Entry 8C5U (electron microscopy, 3.62 A resolution); this record covers chains A and C of the 5 polymer chains in the assembly.

[Chain A]
Molecule: DNA-directed RNA polymerase, mitochondrial
Source organism: Saccharomyces cerevisiae S288C
Notes: EC 2.7.7.6
UniProtKB: P13433 (RPOM_YEAST); numbering as in UniProt (aligned over 100-1351)
Amino-acid sequence (1262 residues; each row starts with the number of its first residue):
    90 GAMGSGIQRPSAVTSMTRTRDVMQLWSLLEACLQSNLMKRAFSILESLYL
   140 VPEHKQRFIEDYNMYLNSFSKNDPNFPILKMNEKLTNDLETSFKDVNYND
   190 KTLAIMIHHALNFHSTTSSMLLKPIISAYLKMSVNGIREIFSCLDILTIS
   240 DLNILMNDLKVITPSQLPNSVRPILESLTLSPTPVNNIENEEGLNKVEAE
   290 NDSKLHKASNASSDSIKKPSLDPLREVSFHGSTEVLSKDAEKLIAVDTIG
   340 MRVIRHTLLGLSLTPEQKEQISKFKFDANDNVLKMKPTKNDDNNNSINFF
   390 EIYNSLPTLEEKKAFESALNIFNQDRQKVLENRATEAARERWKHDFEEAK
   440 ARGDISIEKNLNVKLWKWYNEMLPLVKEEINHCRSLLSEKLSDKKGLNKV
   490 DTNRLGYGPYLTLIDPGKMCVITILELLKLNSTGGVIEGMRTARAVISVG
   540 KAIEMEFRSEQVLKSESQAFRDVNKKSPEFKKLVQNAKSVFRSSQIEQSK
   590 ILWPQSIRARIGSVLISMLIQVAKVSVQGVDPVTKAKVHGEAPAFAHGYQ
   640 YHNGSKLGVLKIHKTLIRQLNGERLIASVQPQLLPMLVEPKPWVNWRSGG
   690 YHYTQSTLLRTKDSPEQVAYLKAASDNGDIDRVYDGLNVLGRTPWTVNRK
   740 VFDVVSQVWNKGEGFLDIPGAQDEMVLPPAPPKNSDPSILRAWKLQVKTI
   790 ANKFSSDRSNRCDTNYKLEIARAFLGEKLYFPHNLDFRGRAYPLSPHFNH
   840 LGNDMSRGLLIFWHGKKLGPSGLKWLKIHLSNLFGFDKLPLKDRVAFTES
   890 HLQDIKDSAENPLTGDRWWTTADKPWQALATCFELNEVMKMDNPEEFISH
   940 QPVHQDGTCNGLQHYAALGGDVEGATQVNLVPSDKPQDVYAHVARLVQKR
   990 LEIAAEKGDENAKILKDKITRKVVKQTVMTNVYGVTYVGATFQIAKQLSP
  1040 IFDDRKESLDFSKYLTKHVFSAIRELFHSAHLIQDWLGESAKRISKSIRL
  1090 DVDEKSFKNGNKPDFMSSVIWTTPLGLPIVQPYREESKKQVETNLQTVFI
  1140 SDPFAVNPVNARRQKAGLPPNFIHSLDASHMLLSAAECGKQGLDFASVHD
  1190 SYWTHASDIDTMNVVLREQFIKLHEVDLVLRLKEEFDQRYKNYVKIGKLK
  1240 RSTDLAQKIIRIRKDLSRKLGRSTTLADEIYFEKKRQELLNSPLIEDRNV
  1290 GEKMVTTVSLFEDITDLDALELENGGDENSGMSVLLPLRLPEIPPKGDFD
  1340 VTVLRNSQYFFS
Unresolved in the structure: 90-385, 524-526, 554-588, 1311-1319
Construct notes: expression tag (90-99)
Reported in the primary citation:
  - conformationally variable residues (loop rearrangement): Leu519 to Gly528

[Chain C]
Molecule: pppGpGpUpApApApUpG (7-nt RNA)
Sequence (7 nucleotides; row label = number of the first residue in the row):
   102 GUAAAUG
Covalently attached groups: guanosine-5'-triphosphate (GTP) linked to G102

[Interface between chain A and chain C]
Residue-residue contacts - 18 pairs, chain A then chain C:
  Asn791(A) with U103(C), hydrogen bond to the sugar; A104(C), sugar contact
  Ser795(A) with A104(C), hydrogen bond to the sugar
  Arg829(A) with G108(C), hydrogen bond to the sugar
  Leu840(A) with U107(C), sugar contact
  Gly841(A) with A106(C), sugar contact; U107(C), sugar contact
  Asn842(A) with A106(C), hydrogen bond to the sugar
  Arg846(A) with U107(C), hydrogen bond to the phosphate; G108(C), salt bridge to the phosphate
  Thr1019(A) with G108(C), base contact
  Tyr1022(A) with G108(C), sugar contact
  Lys1035(A) with A106(C), phosphate contact
  His1163(A) with G108(C), base contact
  Val1187(A) with U107(C), sugar contact; G108(C), phosphate contact
  His1188(A) with G108(C), phosphate contact
  Asp1189(A) with G108(C), hydrogen bond to the phosphate
Other interface residues (no listed pair), chain A (17 interface residues in all): Asn799, Gln1015, Met1018
Other interface residues (no listed pair), chain C (6 interface residues in all): A105

[Overview]
17 residues of chain A and 6 residues of chain C are in contact; the contacts include 6 hydrogen bonds and 1
salt bridge. Among the polar pairs are Asn791(A)-U103(C), Ser795(A)-A104(C) and Arg829(A)-G108(C). GTP is
covalently linked to G102(C). The paper reports conformational variability at Leu519(A).
Chain A is DNA-directed RNA polymerase, mitochondrial (Saccharomyces cerevisiae S288C) and chain C is
pppGpGpUpApApApUpG (7-nt RNA); the structure, Cryo-EM structure of yeast mitochondrial RNA polymerase
transcription initiation complex with 8-mer RNA, pppGpGpUpApApApUpG (IC8), was determined by electron
microscopy, deposited together with 8AP1, 8ATT, 8ATV, 8ATW, 8C5S and 8Q63.
